PDB entry 5BVP | X-ray diffraction, 2.20 A resolution | chains I and L of the 3 polymer chains in the assembly

# Chain I
Protein: Interleukin-1 beta
From: Homo sapiens
Notes: fragment: Fab heavy-chain
UniProtKB: P01584 (IL1B_HUMAN); residues 1-153 here correspond to UniProt positions 117-269 (UniProt number = residue number + 116)
Amino-acid sequence (153 residues; each row starts with the number of its first residue):
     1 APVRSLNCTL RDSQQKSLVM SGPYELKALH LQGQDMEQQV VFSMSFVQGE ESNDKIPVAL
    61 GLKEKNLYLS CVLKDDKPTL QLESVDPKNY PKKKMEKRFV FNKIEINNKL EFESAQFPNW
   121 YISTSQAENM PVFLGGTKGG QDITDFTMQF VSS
Disordered / not traced: 1-2, 137-138
Swiss-Prot annotation at these positions:
  - motif: Phe-112 to Ser-125 (Involved in interaction with TMED10 C-terminus)
  - site: Arg-4 (Involved in receptor binding), Lys-55 (Important for interaction with integrin), Lys-63 (Important for interaction with integrin), Lys-65 (Important for interaction with integrin), Lys-74 (Important for interaction with integrin), Lys-88 (Important for interaction with integrin)
What the authors report for this chain:
  - specificity-determining residues: Glu-64
  - mutagenesis - E64A: abolished binding to canakinumab
  - mutagenesis - Q32N/D35N/M36I/E37N: decreased binding to canakinumab
  - conformationally variable residues (loop rearrangement): Gln-32 to Gln-39, Lys-63 to Asn-66, Asp-86 to Lys-88

# Chain L
Protein: Canakinumab Fab light-chain
From: Homo sapiens
Notes: antibody fragment or engineered binder
Amino-acid sequence (214 residues; row label = number of the first residue in the row):
     1 EIVLTQSPDF QSVTPKEKVT ITCRASQSIG SSLHWYQQKP DQSPKLLIKY ASQSFSGVPS
    61 RFSGSGSGTD FTLTINSLEA EDAAAYYCHQ SSSLPFTFGP GTKVDIKRTV AAPSVFIFPP
   121 SDEQLKSGTA SVVCLLNNFY PREAKVQWKV DNALQSGNSQ ESVTEQDSKD STYSLSSTLT
   181 LSKADYEKHK VYACEVTHQG LSSPVTKSFN RGEC
Disordered / not traced: 214
Disulfide bonds: Cys-23/Cys-88, Cys-134/Cys-194

# Interface between chain I and chain L
Contacting residue pairs - 13 pairs, chain I then chain L:
  Pro-23(I) with Leu-94(L), hydrophobic
  Glu-64(I) with Ser-32(L), hydrogen bond (backbone-side chain); Tyr-50(L), hydrogen bond; Ser-91(L); Ser-92(L)
  Lys-65(I) with Ser-91(L), hydrogen bond (side chain-backbone); Ser-92(L); Phe-96(L)
  Asn-66(I) with Ser-92(L), hydrogen bond (backbone-backbone); Ser-93(L)
  Asp-86(I) with Ser-28(L)
  Pro-87(I) with Ser-28(L)
  Lys-88(I) with Ser-28(L)
Other interface residues (no listed pair), chain L (9 interface residues in all): Gly-30
From the paper, about this interface:
  - pairs named by the authors: Pro-23(I)/Leu-94(L), Glu-64(I)/Tyr-50(L), Glu-64(I)/Ser-32(L), Glu-64(I)/Ser-91(L), Glu-64(I)/Gln-53(L) (water-mediated contact), Lys-65(I)/Ser-91(L), Lys-65(I)/Ser-92(L), Lys-65(I)/Phe-96(L), Asn-66(I)/Ser-92(L), Asn-66(I)/Ser-93(L), Asp-86(I)/Ser-28(L), Pro-87(I)/Ser-28(L), Lys-88(I)/Ser-28(L)
  - epitope / paratope residues, chain I: Pro-23(I), Lys-63(I), Glu-64(I), Lys-65(I), Asn-66(I), Asp-86(I), Pro-87(I), Lys-88(I)

# In short
7 residues of chain I face 9 of chain L across their interface; the contacts include 4 hydrogen bonds. Polar
pairs include Glu-64(I)/Ser-32(L), Glu-64(I)/Tyr-50(L) and Lys-65(I)/Ser-91(L). The authors report contacts
between Pro-23(I) and Leu-94(L), Glu-64(I) and Tyr-50(L) and Glu-64(I) and Ser-32(L) among others; a
water-mediated contact between Glu-64(I) and Gln-53(L). From the paper: E64A of chain I abolishes binding to
canakinumab; epitope/paratope residues Pro-23(I), Lys-63(I) and Glu-64(I) among others.
Here chain I is Interleukin-1 beta and chain L is Canakinumab Fab light-chain, both from Homo sapiens. Entry
5BVP (The molecular mode of action and species specificity of canakinumab, a human monoclonal antibody
neutralizing IL-1beta) was determined by X-ray diffraction, deposited together with 5BVJ.
